PDB entry 1TV9 | X-ray diffraction, 2.00 A resolution | chains T and A of the 4 polymer chains in the assembly

[Chain T]
Molecule: 16-nt DNA strand
Sequence (16 nucleotides; row label = number of the first residue in the row):
     1 CCGACAGCGCATCAGC

[Chain A]
Protein: DNA polymerase beta
Source organism: Homo sapiens
Notes: EC 2.7.7.7
Reference sequence: P06746 (DPOB_HUMAN); residues 1-335 here correspond to UniProt positions 0-334 (UniProt number = residue number - 1)
Amino-acid sequence (335 residues; each row starts with the number of its first residue):
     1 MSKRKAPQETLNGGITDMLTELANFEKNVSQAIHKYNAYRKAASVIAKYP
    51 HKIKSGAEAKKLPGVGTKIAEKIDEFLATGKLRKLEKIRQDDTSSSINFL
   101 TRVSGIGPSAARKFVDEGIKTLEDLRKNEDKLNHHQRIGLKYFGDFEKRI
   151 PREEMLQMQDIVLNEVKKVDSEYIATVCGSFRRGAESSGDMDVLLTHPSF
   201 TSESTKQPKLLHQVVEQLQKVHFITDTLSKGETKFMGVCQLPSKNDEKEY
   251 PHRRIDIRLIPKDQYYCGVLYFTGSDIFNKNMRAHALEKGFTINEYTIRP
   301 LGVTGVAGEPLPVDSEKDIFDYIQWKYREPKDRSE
Unresolved in the structure: 1-4
UniProt features mapped onto this chain:
  - binding site (K(+)): Lys61
  - binding site (Na(+)): Lys61
Bound ions: Mg2+: Ser30, Ser171; Na+ site 1: Lys60, Leu62, Val65 (shared with 1 residue of chain D); Na+ site 2: Thr101, Val103, Ile106 (shared with 1 residue of chain P)

[How chain T and chain A interact]
Contacting residue pairs (16; chain T residue first):
  DC5(T) - His34(A)  stacking on the base
  DA6(T) - Tyr271(A)  hydrogen bond to the base
  DA6(T) - Lys280(A)  salt bridge to the phosphate
  DC8(T) - Tyr296(A)  sugar contact
  DG9(T) - Thr233(A)  hydrogen bond to the phosphate
  DG9(T) - Lys234(A)  hydrogen bond to the base
  DC10(T) - Ser229(A)  phosphate contact
  DC10(T) - Lys230(A)  hydrogen bond to the phosphate
  DC10(T) - Gly231(A)  phosphate contact
  DC10(T) - Glu232(A)  hydrogen bond to the phosphate
  DC10(T) - Thr233(A)  hydrogen bond to the phosphate
  DC10(T) - Lys234(A)  hydrogen bond to the phosphate
  DA11(T) - Ser229(A)  phosphate contact
  DA11(T) - Lys230(A)  hydrogen bond to the phosphate
  DT12(T) - Asn133(A)  phosphate contact
  DT12(T) - His134(A)  phosphate contact
Also at the interface, not in a pair above, chain T (8 interface residues in all): DG7
Also at the interface, not in a pair above, chain A (13 interface residues in all): Leu228

[Overview]
The interface between chain T and chain A involves 8 residues on one side and 13 on the other; the contacts
include 8 hydrogen bonds, 1 salt bridge and 1 aromatic stacking contact. Polar pairs include DA6(T)-Tyr271(A),
DG9(T)-Lys234(A) and DG9(T)-Thr233(A).
Here chain T is a 16-nt DNA strand and chain A is DNA polymerase beta (Homo sapiens). Entry 1TV9 (Human DNA
polymerase beta complexed with nicked DNA containing a mismatched template adenine and incoming cytidine) was
determined by X-ray diffraction, deposited together with 1TVA.
